PDB entry 9CK8 | electron microscopy, 3.04 A resolution | chains C and c of the 8 polymer chains in the assembly

Chain C:
Molecule: Glycoprotein GP1
Organism: Lassa virus Josiah
UniProtKB: P08669 (GLYC_LASSJ); residue numbers follow UniProt; this construct covers 1-259
Chain sequence (259 residues; numbered 1 to 259; the number before each row is that of its first residue):
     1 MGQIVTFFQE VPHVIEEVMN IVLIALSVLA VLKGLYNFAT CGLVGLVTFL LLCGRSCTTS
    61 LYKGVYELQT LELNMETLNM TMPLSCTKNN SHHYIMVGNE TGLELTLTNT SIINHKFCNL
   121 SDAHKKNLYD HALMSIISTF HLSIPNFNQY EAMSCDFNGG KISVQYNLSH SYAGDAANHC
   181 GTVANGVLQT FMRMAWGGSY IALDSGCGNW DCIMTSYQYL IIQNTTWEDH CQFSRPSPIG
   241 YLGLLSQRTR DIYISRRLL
Unresolved in the structure: 1-59, 170-178, 203-205
Sequence notes: conflict C207 (Arg in P08669)
Curated features (UniProtKB/Swiss-Prot):
  - binding site (Zn(2+)): C57
  - site: K33 (Important for GP-C-mediated membrane fusion), T58, T59 (Cleavage), L259 (Cleavage)
  - lipidation: G2 (N-myristoyl glycine)
  - glycosylation (N-linked (GlcNAc...) asparagine): N79, N89, N99, N109, N119, N167, N224
  - mutagenesis: G54 (G54A: No effect on SSP cleavage), S56 (S56A: Complete loss of SSP cleavage), T58 (T58A: Complete loss of SSP cleavage), S60 (S60A: No effect on SSP cleavage)
Disulfides: C86-C231, C118-C155, C180-C212
Glycans and other covalent adducts: N-acetylglucosamine (NAG) linked to N79, N89, N99, N109, N167, N224; glycan linked to N119
From the paper describing this entry:
  - post-translational modification sites: N79, N89

Chain c:
Molecule: Glycoprotein G2
Organism: Lassa virus Josiah
UniProtKB: P08669 (GLYC_LASSJ); numbering as in UniProt (aligned over 260-424)
Chain sequence (420 residues; row label = number of the first residue in the row):
   260 GTFTWTLSDS EGKDTPGGYC LTRWMLIEAE LKCFGNTAVA KCNEKHDEEF CDMLRLFDFN
   320 KQAIQRLKAP AQMSIQLINK AVNALINDQL IMKNHLRDIM CIPYCNYSKY WYLNHTTTGR
   380 TSLPKCWLVS NGSYLNETHF SDDIEQQADN MITEMLQKEY MERQGGSGGS GGSGGSGGSE
   440 KAAKAEEAAR KMEELFKKHK IVAVLRANSV EEAIEKAVAV FAGGVHLIEI TFTVPDADTV
   500 IKALSVLKEK GAIIGAGTVT SVEQCRKAVE SGAEFIVSPH LDEEISQFCK EKGVFYMPGV
   560 MTPTELVKAM KLGHDILKLF PGEVVGPEFV KAMKGPFPNV KFVPTGGVDL DNVCEWFDAG
   620 VLAVGVGDAL VEGDPDEVRE KAKEFVEKIR GCTEGSLEHH HHHHGGLNDI FEAQKIEWHE
Unresolved in the structure: 269-275, 414-679
Sequence notes: conflict P329 (Glu in P08669), C360 (Gly in P08669); expression tag (425-679)
Curated features (UniProtKB/Swiss-Prot):
  - glycosylation (N-linked (GlcNAc...) asparagine): N365, N373, N390, N395
Disulfides: C279-C292, C301-C310, C364-C385
Glycans and other covalent adducts: N-acetylglucosamine (NAG) linked to N365, N373, N390, N395
From the paper describing this entry:
  - post-translational modification sites: N365

Chain C / chain c interface:
Pairs across the interface - 102 pairs, chain C then chain c:
  S60(C) - E396(c)  hydrogen bond
  Y62(C) - I403(c)
  K63(C) - E404(c)
  K63(C) - A407(c)
  K63(C) - D408(c)  salt bridge
  K63(C) - I411(c)
  V65(C) - N373(c)
  V65(C) - H374(c)
  V65(C) - T375(c)  hydrogen bond (backbone-side chain)
  Y66(C) - N373(c)
  Y66(C) - H374(c)
  Y66(C) - R379(c)
  Y66(C) - M410(c)  hydrophobic
  Y66(C) - I411(c)
  E67(C) - Y371(c)
  E67(C) - L372(c)
  E67(C) - N373(c)  hydrogen bond (backbone-backbone)
  L68(C) - W370(c)  hydrophobic
  L68(C) - Y371(c)
  L68(C) - E396(c)
  L68(C) - I403(c)  hydrophobic
  Q69(C) - W370(c)
  Q69(C) - Y371(c)  hydrogen bond (backbone-backbone)
  Q69(C) - N373(c)  hydrogen bond
  T70(C) - K368(c)
  T70(C) - Y369(c)
  T70(C) - W386(c)
  L71(C) - K291(c)
  L71(C) - F293(c)  hydrophobic
  L71(C) - F309(c)  hydrophobic
  L71(C) - K368(c)
  L71(C) - Y369(c)  hydrogen bond (backbone-backbone)
  L71(C) - Y371(c)  hydrophobic
  E72(C) - L285(c)
  E72(C) - I286(c)  hydrogen bond (backbone-backbone)
  E72(C) - S367(c)
  E72(C) - Y393(c)
  L73(C) - L280(c)  hydrophobic
  L73(C) - M284(c)
  L73(C) - I286(c)
  L73(C) - M312(c)  hydrophobic
  L73(C) - S367(c)  hydrogen bond (backbone-backbone)
  L73(C) - Y369(c)  hydrophobic
  N74(C) - W283(c)
  N74(C) - M284(c)  hydrogen bond (backbone-backbone)
  N74(C) - L285(c)
  N74(C) - I286(c)
  N74(C) - F316(c)
  M75(C) - M312(c)  hydrophobic
  M75(C) - Y366(c)
  T77(C) - W283(c)
  T77(C) - F316(c)
  T77(C) - N319(c)  hydrogen bond (backbone-side chain)
  L78(C) - F316(c)  hydrophobic
  L78(C) - N319(c)
  N79(C) - M332(c)
  M80(C) - M332(c)
  T81(C) - N319(c)  hydrogen bond
  T81(C) - A322(c)
  T81(C) - M332(c)
  T81(C) - I337(c)
  M82(C) - L315(c)  hydrophobic
  M82(C) - M332(c)
  M82(C) - I337(c)  hydrophobic
  P83(C) - I334(c)
  V97(C) - M332(c)
  G98(C) - M332(c)  hydrogen bond (backbone-side chain)
  A132(C) - I334(c)
  S135(C) - I334(c)
  I136(C) - I334(c)  hydrophobic
  R193(C) - M351(c)
  R193(C) - H354(c)
  W196(C) - N353(c)
  W196(C) - D357(c)  hydrogen bond
  W196(C) - Y363(c)  hydrophobic
  W196(C) - C364(c)
  W196(C) - N365(c)
  W196(C) - Y366(c)  hydrophobic
  Y200(C) - G391(c)
  C207(C) - D357(c)
  C207(C) - I358(c)  hydrogen bond (side chain-backbone)
  C207(C) - M359(c)
  C207(C) - C360(c)  disulfide
  W210(C) - H354(c)
  W210(C) - I358(c)  hydrophobic
  R235(C) - I286(c)
  I239(C) - M312(c)  hydrophobic
  I239(C) - I350(c)  hydrophobic
  I239(C) - Y366(c)  hydrophobic
  Y241(C) - I334(c)
  Y241(C) - N338(c)  hydrogen bond
  L242(C) - L315(c)  hydrophobic
  L242(C) - I337(c)  hydrophobic
  L242(C) - V341(c)  hydrophobic
  L242(C) - I345(c)  hydrophobic
  L242(C) - D347(c)
  G243(C) - D347(c)
  G243(C) - I350(c)
  L245(C) - N338(c)
  L245(C) - V341(c)  hydrophobic
  S246(C) - N342(c)
  S246(C) - D347(c)  hydrogen bond
Other interface residues (no listed pair), chain c (56 interface residues in all): I323, P383, S400
Cross-chain cystine bridges: C207(C)-C360(c)

In short:
38 residues of chain C and 56 residues of chain c are in contact, with 1 disulfide bond, 16 hydrogen bonds and
1 salt bridge. Polar contacts include K63(C)-D408(c), S60(C)-E396(c) and V65(C)-T375(c). Covalently linked
N-acetylglucosamine: at N79(C), N89(C), N99(C), N109(C), N167(C) and N224(C). The paper reports modification
sites N79(C), N89(C) and N365(c).
Chain C is Glycoprotein GP1 and chain c is Glycoprotein G2, both from Lassa virus Josiah; the structure,
Lineage IV Lassa virus glycoprotein (Josiah) in complex with polyclonal antibody (GPC-A epitope) from rabbit
189, was determined by electron microscopy (same publication as 8TYC, 8TYE, 8VCV, 8VE8, 9CJ7, 9CJ8 and 9CK7).
